PDB entry 8PJF | X-ray diffraction, 1.48 A resolution | chains B and C of the 3 polymer chains in the assembly

== Chain B ==
Protein: HLA class II histocompatibility antigen, DRB1 beta chain
Source organism: Homo sapiens
UniProtKB: P01911 (DRB1_HUMAN); residues 1-190 here correspond to UniProt positions 30-219 (UniProt number = residue number + 29)
Chain sequence (194 residues; numbered -3 to 190; the number before each row is that of its first residue; numbers below 1 keep their minus sign (Met-3 is residue -3)):
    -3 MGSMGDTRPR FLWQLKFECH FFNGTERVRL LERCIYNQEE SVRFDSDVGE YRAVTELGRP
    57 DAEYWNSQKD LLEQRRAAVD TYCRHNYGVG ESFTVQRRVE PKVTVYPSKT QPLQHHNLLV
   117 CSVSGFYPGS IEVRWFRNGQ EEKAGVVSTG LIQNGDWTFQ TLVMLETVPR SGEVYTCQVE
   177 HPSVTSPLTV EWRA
Disordered / not traced: -3 to -1
Construct notes: initiating methionine (-3); expression tag (-2 to 0); variant Leu11 (Pro40 in P01911), Phe13 (Arg42 in P01911), Leu26 (Phe55 in P01911), Glu28 (Asp57 in P01911), Cys30 (Tyr59 in P01911), Ile31 (Phe60 in P01911), Tyr47 (Phe76 in P01911), Leu67 (Ile96 in P01911), Arg71 (Ala100 in P01911), Gly86 (Val115 in P01911), Glu96 (Gln125 in P01911), Arg133 (Leu162 in P01911), Val142 (Met171 in P01911)
Curated features (UniProtKB/Swiss-Prot):
  - binding site (a peptide antigen): Asp57, Trp61, His81, Asn82, Arg93
  - glycosylation: Asn19 (N-linked (GlcNAc...) asparagine)
Disulfide bonds: Cys15-Cys79, Cys117-Cys173

== Chain C ==
Protein: Hemagglutinin HA2 chain
UniProtKB: P03435 (HEMA_I75A3); residues 1-13 here correspond to UniProt positions 323-335 (UniProt number = residue number + 322)
Chain sequence (13 residues; each row starts with the number of its first residue):
     1 PKYVKQNTLK LAR
Construct notes: engineered mutation Arg13 (Thr335 in P03435)

== Interface between chain B and chain C ==
Contacting residue pairs (32):
  Trp9(B) with Leu11(C), hydrophobic
  Leu11(B) with Thr8(C)
  Phe13(B) with Gln6(C); Thr8(C)
  Glu28(B) with Gln6(C), hydrogen bond
  Tyr47(B) with Leu9(C)
  Pro56(B) with Ala12(C)
  Asp57(B) with Leu11(C); Ala12(C), hydrogen bond (side chain-backbone)
  Tyr60(B) with Lys10(C)
  Trp61(B) with Leu9(C); Lys10(C), hydrogen bond (side chain-backbone); Leu11(C), hydrophobic
  Leu67(B) with Leu9(C), hydrophobic
  Gln70(B) with Gln6(C), hydrogen bond
  Arg71(B) with Gln6(C); Asn7(C), hydrogen bond (side chain-backbone); Leu9(C)
  Ala74(B) with Gln6(C)
  Thr77(B) with Val4(C)
  Tyr78(B) with Val4(C); Lys5(C); Gln6(C)
  His81(B) with Lys2(C), hydrogen bond (side chain-backbone); Val4(C)
  Asn82(B) with Tyr3(C); Val4(C), hydrogen bond (side chain-backbone)
  Val85(B) with Pro1(C), hydrophobic; Lys2(C); Tyr3(C), hydrophobic
  Gly86(B) with Tyr3(C)
  Phe89(B) with Tyr3(C)
Interface residues without a listed pair, chain B (21 interface residues in all): Leu26

== Summary ==
Chain B and chain C form an interface of 21 and 12 residues respectively, with 7 hydrogen bonds. Among the
polar pairs are Glu28(B)-Gln6(C), Asp57(B)-Ala12(C) and Trp61(B)-Lys10(C). UniProt lists 5 peptide
antigen-binding residues on chain B.
Here chain B is HLA class II histocompatibility antigen, DRB1 beta chain (Homo sapiens) and chain C is
Hemagglutinin HA2 chain. Entry 8PJF (Human Leukocyte Antigen class II allotype DR1 presenting P11T->R modified
influenza A virus haemagglutinin (HA)306-318 PKYVKQNTLKLAR) was determined by X-ray diffraction together with
8PJE from the same study.
